PDB entry 4R57 | X-ray diffraction, 2.08 A resolution | chains C and D of the 4 polymer chains in the assembly

# Chain C (and D)
Molecule: Spermidine n1-acetyltransferase
Organism: Vibrio cholerae O1 biovar El Tor
Notes: chain D of this document is another copy of the same molecule, construct and numbering; everything in this record applies to it too
Reference sequence: Q9KL03 (Q9KL03_VIBCH); residue numbers follow UniProt; this construct covers 1-173
Chain sequence (176 residues; row label = number of the first residue in the row; numbers below 1 keep their minus sign (Ser-2 is residue -2)):
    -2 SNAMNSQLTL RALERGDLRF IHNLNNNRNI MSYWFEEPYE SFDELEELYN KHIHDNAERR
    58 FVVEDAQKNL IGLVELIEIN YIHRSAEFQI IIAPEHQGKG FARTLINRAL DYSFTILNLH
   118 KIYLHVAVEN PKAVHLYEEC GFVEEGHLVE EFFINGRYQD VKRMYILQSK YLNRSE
Not modelled in the structure: -2 to 1, 172-173 (chain D: -2 to 1, 171-173)
Sequence notes: expression tag (-2 to 0)
Residues lining bound ligands: acetyl coenzyme A (ACO): Ile27, Tyr30, Trp31, Phe85, Gln86, Ile87, Ile88, Ile89, Gln94, Gly95, Lys96, Gly97, Phe98, Ala99, Arg100, Leu121, His122, Val123, Asn127, Lys129, Ala130, Leu133, Tyr134, Glu136
Swiss-Prot annotation at these positions:
  - active site: Tyr134 (Proton donor)
  - binding site (spermine): Met28, Glu33, Glu41, His49 to Asp52, Glu84 to Gln86
  - binding site (Mg(2+)): Glu33, Glu75
  - binding site (spermidine): Glu33, Glu41
  - binding site (acetyl-CoA): Ile87 to Ile89, Gln94 to Arg100, Asn127 to Glu136
  - site: Glu84 (Could be important for selectivity toward long polyamines)
From the paper describing this entry:
  - binding site for acetyl coenzyme A: Tyr30, Ile87, Ile89, Gly95, Gly97, Phe98, Ala99, Arg100, Lys129, His132, Tyr134
  - catalytic residues: Tyr134 (citing earlier work)
  - specificity-determining residues: Glu33, Glu75, Glu84 (proposed by the authors, not directly observed)

# Interface between chain C and chain D
Contacting residue pairs (40; chain C residue first):
  Phe32(C) - His80(D)  hydrogen bond (backbone-side chain)
  Ile79(C) - Glu34(D)
  His80(C) - Phe32(D)  hydrogen bond (side chain-backbone)
  His80(C) - Glu148(D)
  His80(C) - Phe149(D)
  His80(C) - Phe150(D)  hydrogen bond (side chain-backbone)
  His80(C) - Tyr155(D)
  Arg81(C) - Tyr155(D)
  His117(C) - Glu147(D)  salt bridge
  His117(C) - Tyr155(D)
  Lys118(C) - Leu145(D)
  Lys118(C) - Val146(D)  hydrogen bond (side chain-backbone)
  Lys118(C) - Glu147(D)
  Lys118(C) - Glu148(D)  salt bridge
  Glu142(C) - Gly143(D)
  Glu142(C) - His144(D)  hydrogen bond (backbone-backbone)
  Glu142(C) - Leu145(D)
  Glu142(C) - Val146(D)  hydrogen bond (side chain-backbone)
  Gly143(C) - Glu142(D)
  Gly143(C) - Gly143(D)
  His144(C) - Glu142(D)  hydrogen bond (backbone-backbone)
  Leu145(C) - Glu142(D)
  Leu145(C) - Arg160(D)
  Val146(C) - Lys118(D)  hydrogen bond (backbone-side chain)
  Val146(C) - Glu142(D)  hydrogen bond (backbone-side chain)
  Val146(C) - Tyr162(D)
  Glu147(C) - His117(D)  salt bridge
  Glu148(C) - His80(D)
  Glu148(C) - Lys118(D)  salt bridge
  Glu148(C) - Tyr120(D)
  Glu148(C) - Arg160(D)  salt bridge
  Phe149(C) - His80(D)
  Phe150(C) - Ile79(D)
  Phe150(C) - His80(D)  hydrogen bond (backbone-side chain)
  Tyr155(C) - His80(D)
  Tyr155(C) - Arg81(D)  hydrogen bond
  Tyr155(C) - His117(D)
  Arg160(C) - Leu145(D)
  Arg160(C) - Glu148(D)  salt bridge
  Tyr162(C) - Val146(D)
Other interface residues (no listed pair), chain C (22 interface residues in all): Glu34, Ser82, Tyr120, Leu164
Other interface residues (no listed pair), chain D (22 interface residues in all): Ser82, Leu164

# Summary
Chain C and chain D each contribute 22 residues to their interface; the contacts include 11 hydrogen bonds and
6 salt bridges. Among the polar pairs are His117(C)-Glu147(D), Lys118(C)-Glu148(D) and Glu148(C)-Arg160(D).
The paper reports the catalytic residue Tyr134(C); a binding site for acetyl coenzyme A at Tyr30(C), Ile87(C)
and Ile89(C) among others.
Both chains are Spermidine n1-acetyltransferase (Vibrio cholerae O1 biovar El Tor). Entry 4R57 (Crystal
structure of spermidine N-acetyltransferase from Vibrio cholerae in complex with acetyl-CoA) was determined by
X-ray diffraction (same publication as 4R87, 4NCZ, 4MI4, 4MHD and 4JJX).
